Entry 3CRA (X-ray diffraction, 2.10 A resolution); this record covers chains A and B.

Chain A (and B):
Name: Protein mazG
From: Escherichia coli
Notes: chain B of this document is another copy of the same molecule, construct and numbering; everything in this record applies to it too
UniProtKB: P0AEY3 (MAZG_ECOLI); residues 1-263 here = UniProt positions 1-263
Amino-acid sequence (265 residues; each row starts with the number of its first residue; numbers below 1 keep their minus sign (Gly-1 is residue -1)):
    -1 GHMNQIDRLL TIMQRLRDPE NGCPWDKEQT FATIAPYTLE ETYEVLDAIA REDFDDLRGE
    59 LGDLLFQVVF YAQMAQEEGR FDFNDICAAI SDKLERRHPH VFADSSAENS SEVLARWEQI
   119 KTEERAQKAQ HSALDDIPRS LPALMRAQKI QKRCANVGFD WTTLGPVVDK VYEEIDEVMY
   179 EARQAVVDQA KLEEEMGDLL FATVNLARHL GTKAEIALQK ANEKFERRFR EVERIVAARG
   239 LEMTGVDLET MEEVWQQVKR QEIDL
Disordered / not traced: -1 to 1, 96-111, 243-246, 261-263 (chain B: -1 to 1, 15-22, 95-124, 262-263)
Sequence notes: expression tag (-1 to 0)
Curated features (UniProtKB/Swiss-Prot):
  - binding site (ATP): Lys168 to Glu172, Glu175, Lys189 to Glu192, Asp196, Lys222 to Arg226, Trp253
  - binding site (Mg(2+)): Glu172, Glu175, Glu193, Asp196
  - mutagenesis: Arg95 (R95A: Does not affect nucleotide pyrophosphohydrolysis activity), Lys119 (K119A: Does not affect the nucleotide pyrophosphohydrolysis activity), Lys168 (K168A: Does not affect nucleotide pyrophosphohydrolysis activity), Glu171 (E171A: Does not affect nucleotide pyrophosphohydrolysis activity), Glu172 (E172A: Loss of pyrophosphohydrolysis activity against both ATP and dTTP), Glu175 (E175A: Does not affect nucleotide pyrophosphohydrolysis activity), Lys189 (K189A: Does not affect nucleotide pyrophosphohydrolysis activity), Glu192 (E192A: Does not affect nucleotide pyrophosphohydrolysis activity), Glu193 (E193A: Loss of pyrophosphohydrolysis activity against both ATP and dTTP), Asp196 (D196A: Loss of pyrophosphohydrolysis activity against both ATP and dTTP), Lys222 (K222A: Loss of pyrophosphohydrolysis activity against both ATP and dTTP), Arg226 (R226A: Loss of pyrophosphohydrolysis activity against both ATP and dTTP), 2 further mutagenesis entries in UniProt
Reported in the primary citation:
  - catalytic residues: Lys222, Arg226, Lys257
  - mutagenesis - E172A, E193A, D196A, K222A, R226A/K257A, R226A, W253A, K257A: abolished catalytic activity on ATP
  - mutagenesis - R226A/K257A: abolished catalytic activity on dTTP
  - mutagenesis - R95A, K168A, E171A, E175A, K189A, E192A: unchanged catalytic activity on ATP
  - mutagenesis - R95A, K168A, E171A, E175A, K189A, E192A: unchanged growth
  - mutagenesis - E172A, E193A, D196A, K222A, R226A, W253A, K257A: increased growth

Chain A / chain B interface:
Pairs across the interface (227; chain A residue first):
  Asn2(A) - Asn82(B)  hydrogen bond (backbone-side chain)
  Gln3(A) - Asn82(B)  hydrogen bond (backbone-side chain)
  Gln3(A) - Cys85(B)
  Gln3(A) - Ala86(B)
  Ile4(A) - Asn82(B)  hydrogen bond (backbone-side chain)
  Ile4(A) - Cys85(B)
  Arg6(A) - Glu93(B)  salt bridge
  Leu7(A) - Ile88(B)  hydrophobic
  Leu7(A) - Ser89(B)
  Leu7(A) - Leu92(B)  hydrophobic
  Ile10(A) - Ser89(B)
  Ile10(A) - Glu93(B)
  Phe29(A) - Ile47(B)
  Phe29(A) - Phe52(B)  hydrophobic
  Phe29(A) - Leu55(B)  hydrophobic
  Ala30(A) - Ile47(B)
  Ala33(A) - Leu44(B)
  Thr36(A) - Thr40(B)
  Leu37(A) - Tyr41(B)
  Thr40(A) - Thr36(B)
  Thr40(A) - Thr40(B)  hydrogen bond
  Tyr41(A) - Leu37(B)
  Tyr41(A) - Tyr41(B)  hydrogen bond
  Tyr41(A) - Arg137(B)
  Tyr41(A) - Ser138(B)
  Glu42(A) - Arg137(B)  salt bridge
  Leu44(A) - Ala33(B)
  Asp45(A) - Arg137(B)  salt bridge
  Ile47(A) - Phe29(B)
  Ile47(A) - Tyr69(B)  hydrophobic
  Phe52(A) - Phe29(B)  hydrophobic
  Phe52(A) - Glu76(B)
  Phe52(A) - Arg78(B)
  Leu55(A) - Phe29(B)  hydrophobic
  Arg56(A) - Asp83(B)  salt bridge
  Leu59(A) - Tyr69(B)  hydrophobic
  Leu59(A) - Ile84(B)
  Gly60(A) - Ile84(B)
  Gly60(A) - Ile88(B)
  Asp61(A) - Lys91(B)  salt bridge
  Leu62(A) - Val66(B)  hydrophobic
  Leu63(A) - Cys85(B)  hydrophobic
  Phe64(A) - Ile88(B)  hydrophobic
  Phe64(A) - Leu92(B)  hydrophobic
  Val66(A) - Leu62(B)  hydrophobic
  Tyr69(A) - Ile47(B)  hydrophobic
  Tyr69(A) - Leu59(B)  hydrophobic
  Arg78(A) - Phe52(B)
  Phe79(A) - Phe52(B)
  Phe79(A) - Arg56(B)
  Phe81(A) - Ile4(B)  hydrophobic
  Asn82(A) - Asn2(B)  hydrogen bond (side chain-backbone)
  Asn82(A) - Gln3(B)  hydrogen bond (side chain-backbone)
  Asn82(A) - Ile4(B)
  Asp83(A) - Arg56(B)
  Ile84(A) - Leu59(B)
  Ile84(A) - Gly60(B)
  Cys85(A) - Gln3(B)
  Cys85(A) - Ile4(B)  hydrophobic
  Cys85(A) - Leu63(B)  hydrophobic
  Ala86(A) - Gln3(B)
  Ala86(A) - Arg6(B)
  Ile88(A) - Leu7(B)  hydrophobic
  Ile88(A) - Gly60(B)
  Ile88(A) - Leu63(B)  hydrophobic
  Ile88(A) - Phe64(B)  hydrophobic
  Ser89(A) - Gln3(B)
  Ser89(A) - Arg6(B)
  Ser89(A) - Leu7(B)
  Ser89(A) - Ile10(B)
  Asp90(A) - Arg6(B)  salt bridge
  Leu92(A) - Leu7(B)  hydrophobic
  Leu92(A) - Ile10(B)  hydrophobic
  Leu92(A) - Phe64(B)  hydrophobic
  Glu93(A) - Arg6(B)  salt bridge
  Glu93(A) - Ile10(B)
  Leu112(A) - Leu14(B)  hydrophobic
  Leu112(A) - Asp24(B)  hydrogen bond (backbone-side chain)
  Ala113(A) - Trp23(B)
  Arg114(A) - Trp23(B)
  Trp115(A) - Trp23(B)  hydrophobic
  Trp115(A) - Tyr35(B)
  Trp115(A) - Glu38(B)  hydrogen bond
  Trp115(A) - Glu39(B)
  Trp115(A) - Asp61(B)
  Trp115(A) - Phe64(B)  hydrophobic
  Trp115(A) - Gln65(B)
  Lys119(A) - Glu39(B)  salt bridge
  Lys119(A) - Glu42(B)
  Lys119(A) - Glu58(B)  salt bridge
  Lys119(A) - Asp61(B)  salt bridge
  Glu122(A) - Glu58(B)
  Glu122(A) - Asp61(B)
  Ser130(A) - Arg228(B)
  Ser130(A) - Glu231(B)  hydrogen bond
  Ala131(A) - Phe227(B)  hydrophobic
  Ala131(A) - Glu231(B)  hydrogen bond (backbone-side chain)
  Leu132(A) - Glu224(B)
  Leu132(A) - Phe227(B)  hydrophobic
  Leu132(A) - Arg228(B)
  Asp133(A) - Arg228(B)  salt bridge
  Pro136(A) - Glu42(B)
  Pro136(A) - Asp45(B)
  Arg137(A) - Asp45(B)
  Arg137(A) - Glu221(B)  salt bridge
  Ser138(A) - Tyr41(B)
  Leu139(A) - Tyr41(B)  hydrophobic
  Leu139(A) - Gln217(B)  hydrogen bond (backbone-side chain)
  Pro140(A) - Tyr41(B)
  Pro140(A) - Pro140(B)  hydrophobic
  Pro140(A) - Glu213(B)
  Pro140(A) - Gln217(B)
  Ala141(A) - Glu213(B)  hydrogen bond (backbone-side chain)
  Ala141(A) - Leu216(B)
  Ala141(A) - Gln217(B)
  Ala141(A) - Asn220(B)  hydrogen bond (backbone-side chain)
  Leu142(A) - Leu142(B)  hydrophobic
  Leu142(A) - Leu198(B)  hydrophobic
  Leu142(A) - Leu216(B)
  Met143(A) - Tyr41(B)  hydrophobic
  Arg144(A) - Gln217(B)
  Arg144(A) - Asn220(B)
  Arg144(A) - Glu224(B)  salt bridge
  Ala145(A) - Asn220(B)
  Ile148(A) - Asn220(B)
  Ile148(A) - Phe223(B)  hydrophobic
  Cys152(A) - Phe223(B)  hydrophobic
  Cys152(A) - Phe227(B)  hydrophobic
  Val155(A) - Phe227(B)  hydrophobic
  Val155(A) - Met241(B)
  Val155(A) - Thr242(B)
  Val155(A) - Met249(B)
  Gly156(A) - Leu246(B)
  Phe157(A) - Phe227(B)  hydrophobic
  Phe157(A) - Leu246(B)  hydrophobic
  Phe157(A) - Met249(B)  hydrophobic
  Phe157(A) - Trp253(B)  hydrophobic
  Asp158(A) - Leu246(B)
  Thr160(A) - Leu246(B)
  Val166(A) - Met177(B)  hydrophobic
  Val169(A) - Ile173(B)  hydrophobic
  Tyr170(A) - Tyr170(B)  hydrophobic
  Tyr170(A) - Ile173(B)
  Tyr170(A) - Asp174(B)
  Ile173(A) - Val169(B)  hydrophobic
  Ile173(A) - Tyr170(B)
  Ile173(A) - Ile173(B)  hydrophobic
  Val176(A) - Leu208(B)  hydrophobic
  Met177(A) - Val166(B)  hydrophobic
  Ala180(A) - Leu208(B)  hydrophobic
  Gln187(A) - Leu208(B)
  Gln187(A) - Gly209(B)  hydrogen bond (side chain-backbone)
  Leu190(A) - Leu208(B)
  Glu191(A) - Ile214(B)
  Glu191(A) - Ala215(B)
  Glu191(A) - Lys218(B)  salt bridge
  Glu192(A) - Lys222(B)  salt bridge
  Met194(A) - Ala205(B)  hydrophobic
  Met194(A) - Thr210(B)
  Gly195(A) - Ala215(B)
  Gly195(A) - Leu216(B)
  Gly195(A) - Ala219(B)
  Asp196(A) - Ala219(B)
  Asp196(A) - Lys222(B)  salt bridge
  Leu197(A) - Thr201(B)
  Leu198(A) - Leu142(B)  hydrophobic
  Leu198(A) - Thr201(B)
  Leu198(A) - Ala212(B)
  Phe199(A) - Leu216(B)
  Phe199(A) - Asn220(B)
  Phe199(A) - Phe223(B)  hydrophobic
  Thr201(A) - Met194(B)
  Thr201(A) - Leu198(B)
  Leu204(A) - Met177(B)  hydrophobic
  Ala205(A) - Met194(B)  hydrophobic
  Leu208(A) - Val176(B)  hydrophobic
  Leu208(A) - Ala180(B)  hydrophobic
  Leu208(A) - Gln187(B)
  Leu208(A) - Leu190(B)
  Thr210(A) - Met194(B)
  Lys211(A) - Pro34(B)
  Lys211(A) - Tyr35(B)
  Ala212(A) - Leu198(B)
  Glu213(A) - Pro140(B)
  Glu213(A) - Ala141(B)  hydrogen bond (side chain-backbone)
  Ile214(A) - Pro34(B)  hydrophobic
  Ile214(A) - Glu191(B)
  Ala215(A) - Glu191(B)
  Ala215(A) - Gly195(B)
  Leu216(A) - Ala141(B)
  Leu216(A) - Leu142(B)  hydrophobic
  Leu216(A) - Gly195(B)
  Leu216(A) - Leu198(B)  hydrophobic
  Leu216(A) - Phe199(B)
  Gln217(A) - Leu37(B)
  Lys218(A) - Glu191(B)  salt bridge
  Ala219(A) - Gly195(B)
  Ala219(A) - Asp196(B)
  Asn220(A) - Ala141(B)  hydrogen bond (side chain-backbone)
  Asn220(A) - Arg144(B)
  Asn220(A) - Ala145(B)
  Asn220(A) - Phe199(B)
  Glu221(A) - Arg144(B)  salt bridge
  Lys222(A) - Glu192(B)  salt bridge
  Lys222(A) - Asp196(B)  salt bridge
  Phe223(A) - Ile148(B)  hydrophobic
  Phe223(A) - Cys152(B)  hydrophobic
  Phe223(A) - Phe199(B)  hydrophobic
  Glu224(A) - Leu132(B)
  Glu224(A) - Arg144(B)  salt bridge
  Glu224(A) - Ile148(B)
  Phe227(A) - Leu132(B)  hydrophobic
  Phe227(A) - Cys152(B)  hydrophobic
  Phe227(A) - Val155(B)  hydrophobic
  Phe227(A) - Phe157(B)  hydrophobic
  Arg228(A) - Ser130(B)
  Arg228(A) - Leu132(B)
  Arg228(A) - Asp133(B)  salt bridge
  Glu231(A) - His129(B)
  Glu231(A) - Ser130(B)  hydrogen bond
  Glu231(A) - Ala131(B)  hydrogen bond (side chain-backbone)
  Ala235(A) - Gln128(B)
  Met249(A) - Val155(B)
  Met249(A) - Gly156(B)
  Met249(A) - Phe157(B)
  Glu250(A) - Phe157(B)
  Trp253(A) - Phe157(B)  hydrophobic
Other interface residues (no listed pair), chain A (125 interface residues in all): Leu14, Val43, Asp53, Glu76, Ala87, Glu116, Ile118, His129, Lys147, Leu162, Asp174, Val202, Gly209, Arg232
Other interface residues (no listed pair), chain B (119 interface residues in all): Arg13, Val43, Ala70, Phe81, Ala87, Leu162, Leu197, Val202, Leu204, Glu250

Summary:
Chain A and chain B form an interface of 125 and 119 residues respectively; the contacts include 19 hydrogen
bonds and 22 salt bridges. Polar contacts include Arg6(A)-Glu93(B), Glu42(A)-Arg137(B) and Asp45(A)-Arg137(B).
From the paper: catalytic residues Lys222(A), Arg226(A) and Lys257(A); E172A, E193A and D196A of chain A,
among others, abolish catalytic activity on ATP; 14 substitutions were tested in all.
Both chains are Protein mazG (Escherichia coli). Entry 3CRA (Crystal Structure of Escherichia coli MazG, the
Regulator of Nutritional Stress Response) was determined by X-ray diffraction together with 3CRC from the same
study.
